Entry 9FJP (electron microscopy, 3.20 A resolution); this record covers chains d and f of the 7 polymer chains in the assembly.

Chain d:
Name: DNA-directed RNA polymerase subunit beta'
Organism: Mycobacterium tuberculosis H37Rv
Notes: EC 2.7.7.6
UniProtKB: P9WGY7 (RPOC_MYCTU); residue numbers follow UniProt; this construct covers 4-1316
Sequence (1319 residues; row label = number of the first residue in the row):
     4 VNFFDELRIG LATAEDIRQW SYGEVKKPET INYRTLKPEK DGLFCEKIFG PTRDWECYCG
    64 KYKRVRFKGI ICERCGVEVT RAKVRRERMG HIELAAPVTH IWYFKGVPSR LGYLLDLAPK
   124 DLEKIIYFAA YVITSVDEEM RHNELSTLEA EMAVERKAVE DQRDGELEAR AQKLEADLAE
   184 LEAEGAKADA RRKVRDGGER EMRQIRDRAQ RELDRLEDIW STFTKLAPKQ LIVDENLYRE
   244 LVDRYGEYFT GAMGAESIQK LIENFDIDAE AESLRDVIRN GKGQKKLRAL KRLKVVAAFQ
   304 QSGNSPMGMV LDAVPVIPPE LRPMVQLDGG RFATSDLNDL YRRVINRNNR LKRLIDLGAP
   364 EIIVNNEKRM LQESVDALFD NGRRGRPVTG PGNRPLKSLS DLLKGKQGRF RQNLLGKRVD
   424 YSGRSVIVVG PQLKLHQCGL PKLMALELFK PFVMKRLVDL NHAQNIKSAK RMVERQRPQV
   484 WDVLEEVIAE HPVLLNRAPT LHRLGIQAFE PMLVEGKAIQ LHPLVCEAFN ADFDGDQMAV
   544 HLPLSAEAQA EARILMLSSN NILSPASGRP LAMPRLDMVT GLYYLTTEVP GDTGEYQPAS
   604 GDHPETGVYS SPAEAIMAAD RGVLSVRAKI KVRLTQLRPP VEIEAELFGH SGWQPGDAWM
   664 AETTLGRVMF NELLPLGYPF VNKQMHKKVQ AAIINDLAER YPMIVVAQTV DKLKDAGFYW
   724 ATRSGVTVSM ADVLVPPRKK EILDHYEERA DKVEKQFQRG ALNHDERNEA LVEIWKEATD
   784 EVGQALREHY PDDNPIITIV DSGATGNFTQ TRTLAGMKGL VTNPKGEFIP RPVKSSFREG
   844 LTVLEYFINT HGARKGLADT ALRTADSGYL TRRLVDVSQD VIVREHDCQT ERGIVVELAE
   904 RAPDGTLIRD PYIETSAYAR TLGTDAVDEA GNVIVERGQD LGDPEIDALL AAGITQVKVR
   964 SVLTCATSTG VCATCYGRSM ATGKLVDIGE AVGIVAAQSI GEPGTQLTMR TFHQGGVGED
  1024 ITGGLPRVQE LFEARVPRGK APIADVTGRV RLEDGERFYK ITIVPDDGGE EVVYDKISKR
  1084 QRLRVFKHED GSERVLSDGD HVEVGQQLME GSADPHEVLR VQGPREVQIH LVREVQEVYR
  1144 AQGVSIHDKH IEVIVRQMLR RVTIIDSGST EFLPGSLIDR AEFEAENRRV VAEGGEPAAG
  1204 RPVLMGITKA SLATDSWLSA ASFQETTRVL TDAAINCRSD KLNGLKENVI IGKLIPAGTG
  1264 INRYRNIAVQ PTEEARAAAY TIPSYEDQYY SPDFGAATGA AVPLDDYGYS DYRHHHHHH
Unresolved in the structure: 1013-1023, 1284-1322
Differences from the reference sequence: expression tag (1317-1322)
Curated features (UniProtKB/Swiss-Prot):
  - binding site (Zn(2+)): Cys60, Cys62, Cys75, Cys78, Cys891, Cys968, Cys975, Cys978
  - binding site (Mg(2+)): Asp535, Asp537, Asp539
From the paper describing this entry:
  - conformationally variable residues (helix shift): Ala864

Chain f:
Name: RNA polymerase sigma factor SigB
Organism: Mycobacterium tuberculosis H37Rv
UniProtKB: P9WGI5 (SIGB_MYCTU); residue numbers follow UniProt; this construct covers 1-323
Sequence (343 residues; numbered -19 to 323; the number before each row is that of its first residue; numbers below 1 keep their minus sign (Met-19 is residue -19)):
   -19 MGSSHHHHHH SSGLVPRGSH MADAPTRATT SRVDSDLDAQ SPAADLVRVY LNGIGKTALL
    41 NAAGEVELAK RIEAGLYAEH LLETRKRLGE NRKRDLAAVV RDGEAARRHL LEANLRLVVS
   101 LAKRYTGRGM PLLDLIQEGN LGLIRAMEKF DYTKGFKFST YATWWIRQAI TRGMADQSRT
   161 IRLPVHLVEQ VNKLARIKRE MHQHLGREAT DEELAAESGI PIDKINDLLE HSRDPVSLDM
   221 PVGSEEEAPL GDFIEDAEAM SAENAVIAEL LHTDIRSVLA TLDEREHQVI RLRFGLDDGQ
   281 PRTLDQIGKL FGLSRERVRQ IERDVMSKLR HGERADRLRS YAS
Unresolved in the structure: -19 to 23, 323
Differences from the reference sequence: initiating methionine (-19); expression tag (-18 to 0)
Curated features (UniProtKB/Swiss-Prot):
  - DNA-binding region: Leu284 to Arg303 (H-T-H motif)
  - region: Asp25 to Glu59 (Sigma-70 factor domain-1)
  - motif: Asp114 to Gln117 (Polymerase core binding)
From the paper describing this entry:
  - binding site for the 16-nt DNA strand: Arg28, Leu31, Arg96, Trp144, Gln148
  - contacts within the chain: Trp144-Arg147 (pi stacking)

Chain d / chain f interface:
Residue-residue contacts (78):
  Glu32(d) with Arg162(f), salt bridge
  Thr33(d) with Thr160(f), hydrogen bond (side chain-backbone)
  Ile34(d) with Ile161(f)
  Tyr36(d) with Ile161(f), hydrophobic; Arg162(f); Leu163(f), hydrophobic; Pro164(f); Leu167(f), hydrophobic; His211(f)
  Arg69(d) with Gly275(f), hydrogen bond (side chain-backbone); Leu276(f); Asp277(f), hydrogen bond (side chain-backbone); Asp278(f); Gly279(f)
  Glu238(d) with Lys36(f)
  Asn239(d) with Lys36(f)
  Pro326(d) with Leu218(f)
  Met327(d) with Thr160(f); Ile161(f), hydrophobic
  Leu330(d) with Val216(f), hydrophobic; Ile234(f), hydrophobic
  Gly332(d) with Glu210(f)
  Gly333(d) with Glu210(f)
  Arg334(d) with Arg213(f); Val216(f)
  Phe335(d) with Ile161(f), hydrophobic; Pro215(f); Val216(f), hydrogen bond (backbone-backbone)
  Ala336(d) with Val216(f); Leu218(f), hydrophobic
  Thr337(d) with Pro215(f); Val216(f), hydrogen bond (backbone-backbone); Ser217(f); Leu218(f), hydrogen bond (backbone-backbone)
  Asp339(d) with Asp219(f)
  Asp342(d) with Thr160(f)
  Arg345(d) with Gln157(f); Ser158(f); Arg159(f), hydrogen bond (side chain-backbone); Thr160(f)
  Asn349(d) with Gln157(f)
  Arg353(d) with Asp114(f), salt bridge; Gln117(f); Leu121(f); Gln157(f), hydrogen bond
  Arg356(d) with Leu121(f)
  Leu357(d) with Leu121(f), hydrophobic; Ile124(f), hydrophobic
  Leu360(d) with Ile124(f), hydrophobic
  Ala362(d) with Ile124(f), hydrophobic
  Pro363(d) with Arg88(f); Leu91(f); Glu92(f)
  Glu364(d) with Arg88(f), salt bridge
  Ile365(d) with Gly33(f)
  Ile366(d) with Gln117(f)
  Asn369(d) with Tyr30(f); Gln117(f)
  Glu370(d) with Gln117(f)
  Arg372(d) with Leu26(f); Val29(f)
  Met373(d) with Leu113(f); Asp114(f); Gln117(f)
  Glu376(d) with Leu26(f)
  Arg387(d) with Ala24(f)
  Arg397(d) with Ser217(f)
  Lys400(d) with Asp219(f)
  Gln410(d) with Glu227(f), hydrogen bond (side chain-backbone)
  Gln467(d) with Asp316(f), hydrogen bond
  Asn468(d) with Asp254(f), hydrogen bond; Tyr321(f), hydrogen bond
  Ile469(d) with Val246(f), hydrophobic; Leu250(f), hydrophobic
  Lys470(d) with Ile247(f); Ser320(f)
  Lys473(d) with Ala242(f); Ile247(f)
Also at the interface, not in a pair above, chain d (50 interface residues in all): Asn35, Arg67, Tyr130, Val328, Ser338, Arg346, Arg350
Also at the interface, not in a pair above, chain f (54 interface residues in all): Ile34, Leu95, Gly109, Pro111, Glu118, Asn120, Met220, Leu230

Overview:
Chain d and chain f form an interface of 50 and 54 residues respectively; the contacts include 12 hydrogen
bonds and 3 salt bridges. Polar pairs include Glu32(d)-Arg162(f), Arg353(d)-Asp114(f) and Glu364(d)-Arg88(f).
From the paper: a binding site for the 16-nt DNA strand at Arg28(f), Leu31(f) and Arg96(f) among others;
conformational variability at Ala864(d).
Here chain d is DNA-directed RNA polymerase subunit beta' and chain f is RNA polymerase sigma factor SigB,
both from Mycobacterium tuberculosis H37Rv. Entry 9FJP (Cryo-EM structure of Mycobacterium tuberculosis
sigma-B RNA polymerase bound to -10 promoter element ssDNA oligo) was determined by electron microscopy (same
publication as 9FJR and 9FJS).
